Entry 7C06 (X-ray diffraction, 3.02 A resolution); this record covers chains A and B of the 3 polymer chains in the assembly.

== Chain A ==
Name: Splicing factor U2AF 23 kDa subunit
Organism: Schizosaccharomyces pombe 972h-
Reference sequence: Q09176 (U2AF1_SCHPO); residues 1-216 here = UniProt positions 1-216
Amino-acid sequence (216 residues; row label = number of the first residue in the row):
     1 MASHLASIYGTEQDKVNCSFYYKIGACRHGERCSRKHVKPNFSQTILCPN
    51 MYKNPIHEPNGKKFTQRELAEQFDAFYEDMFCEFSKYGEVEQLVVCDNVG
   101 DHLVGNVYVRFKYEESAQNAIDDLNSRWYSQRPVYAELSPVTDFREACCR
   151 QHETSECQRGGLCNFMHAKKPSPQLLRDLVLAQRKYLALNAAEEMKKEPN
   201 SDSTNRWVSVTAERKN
Not modelled in the structure: 1, 195-216
Ion coordination: Zn2+ site 1: Cys18, Cys27, Cys33, His37; Zn2+ site 2: Cys149, Cys157, Cys163, His167
UniProt features mapped onto this chain:
  - zinc finger: Glu12 to Pro40 (C3H1-type 1), Asp143 to Lys170 (C3H1-type 2)
From the paper describing this entry:
  - conformationally variable residues (order/disorder transition, side-chain flip): Leu5 to Lys15, Phe20, Arg28, Asn164, Phe165
  - binding site for the 6-nt RNA strand: Glu12, Lys15, Phe20, Cys27, Arg28, His29, Cys33, Ser34, Arg35, Arg145, Glu146, Cys148, Cys149, Arg150, Gln151, Arg159, Cys163, Asn164, Phe165
  - contacts within the chain: Arg28-His29 (hydrogen bond)
  - Zn2+ coordination: Cys27
  - specificity-determining residues: Cys27, Ser34, Cys149, Arg150, Cys163, Phe165
  - mutagenesis - S34F, S34Y: increased binding to 5'-UAAGGU
  - mutagenesis - S34F (Kd 0.77 uM), S34Y (Kd 0.63 uM): increased binding to 5'-UCAGGU
  - mutagenesis - H29A: decreased binding to the 6-nt RNA strand

== Chain B ==
Name: Splicing factor U2AF 59 kDa subunit
Organism: Schizosaccharomyces pombe 972h-
Reference sequence: P36629 (U2AF2_SCHPO); numbering as in UniProt (aligned over 93-161)
Amino-acid sequence (69 residues; numbered 93 to 161; the number before each row is that of its first residue):
    93 SSVGRSRSPPPSRERSVRSIEQELEQLRDVTPINQWKRKRSLWDIKPPGY
   143 ELVTADQAKMSGVFPLPGA
Not modelled in the structure: 93-105

== Interface between chain A and chain B ==
Contacting residue pairs (68):
  Asn50(A) - Pro159(B)
  Met51(A) - Trp135(B)  hydrophobic
  Glu78(A) - Trp128(B)
  Asp79(A) - Arg130(B)  salt bridge
  Asp79(A) - Ser133(B)  hydrogen bond
  Asp79(A) - Leu134(B)  hydrogen bond (side chain-backbone)
  Asp79(A) - Trp135(B)  hydrogen bond (backbone-side chain)
  Met80(A) - Trp135(B)  hydrophobic
  Cys82(A) - Ile125(B)  hydrophobic
  Cys82(A) - Trp128(B)  hydrophobic
  Cys82(A) - Arg130(B)
  Glu83(A) - Arg130(B)  salt bridge
  Glu83(A) - Trp135(B)
  Ser85(A) - Ile125(B)
  Asp101(A) - Pro159(B)
  Asp101(A) - Gly160(B)
  Val104(A) - Pro159(B)  hydrophobic
  Leu124(A) - Trp135(B)  hydrophobic
  Asn125(A) - Ala147(B)
  Asn125(A) - Lys151(B)  hydrogen bond (backbone-side chain)
  Ser126(A) - Ala147(B)
  Arg127(A) - Trp135(B)
  Arg127(A) - Asp136(B)  salt bridge
  Arg127(A) - Ala147(B)
  Trp128(A) - Trp135(B)
  Trp128(A) - Asp136(B)  hydrogen bond (backbone-backbone)
  Trp128(A) - Ile137(B)
  Trp128(A) - Lys138(B)
  Trp128(A) - Pro139(B)
  Trp128(A) - Tyr142(B)  hydrophobic
  Trp128(A) - Val145(B)
  Trp128(A) - Thr146(B)
  Trp128(A) - Ala147(B)
  Trp128(A) - Ala150(B)  hydrophobic
  Tyr129(A) - Leu134(B)
  Tyr129(A) - Trp135(B)  hydrophobic
  Ser130(A) - Leu134(B)  hydrogen bond (backbone-backbone)
  Gln131(A) - Ile137(B)  hydrogen bond (backbone-backbone)
  Gln131(A) - Lys138(B)
  Gln131(A) - Pro139(B)
  Gln131(A) - Phe156(B)
  Pro133(A) - Ala147(B)
  Pro133(A) - Lys151(B)
  Pro133(A) - Phe156(B)
  Val134(A) - Lys151(B)
  Tyr135(A) - Lys151(B)
  Tyr135(A) - Phe156(B)  hydrogen bond (side chain-backbone)
  Tyr135(A) - Leu158(B)  hydrophobic
  Asp178(A) - Trp128(B)
  Leu179(A) - Ile125(B)  hydrophobic
  Leu179(A) - Trp128(B)  hydrophobic
  Leu181(A) - Leu119(B)
  Leu181(A) - Val122(B)  hydrophobic
  Ala182(A) - Thr123(B)
  Ala182(A) - Pro124(B)
  Ala182(A) - Ile125(B)  hydrogen bond (backbone-backbone)
  Ala182(A) - Trp128(B)
  Arg184(A) - Glu115(B)
  Lys185(A) - Leu119(B)  hydrogen bond (side chain-backbone)
  Lys185(A) - Arg120(B)  hydrogen bond (side chain-backbone)
  Lys185(A) - Val122(B)  hydrogen bond (side chain-backbone)
  Lys185(A) - Pro124(B)
  Tyr186(A) - Ile125(B)  hydrophobic
  Tyr186(A) - Asn126(B)
  Ala188(A) - Ile112(B)
  Leu189(A) - Leu116(B)  hydrophobic
  Leu189(A) - Pro124(B)  hydrophobic
  Ala191(A) - Ile112(B)  hydrophobic
Interface residues without a listed pair, chain A (38 interface residues in all): Pro49, Ala75, Phe84, Arg132, Leu175, Gln183, Ala192
Interface residues without a listed pair, chain B (33 interface residues in all): Lys129, Arg132, Pro140, Asp148

== In short ==
The interface between chain A and chain B involves 38 residues on one side and 33 on the other; the contacts
include 12 hydrogen bonds and 3 salt bridges. Polar contacts include Asp79(A)-Arg130(B), Glu83(A)-Arg130(B)
and Arg127(A)-Asp136(B). From the paper: a binding site for the 6-nt RNA strand at Glu12(A), Lys15(A) and
Phe20(A) among others; S34F and S34Y of chain A increase binding to 5'-UAAGGU.
Chain A is Splicing factor U2AF 23 kDa subunit and chain B is Splicing factor U2AF 59 kDa subunit, both from
Schizosaccharomyces pombe 972h-; the structure, Crystal structure of yeast U2AF1 complex bound to 3' splice
site RNA, 5'-UAGGU, was determined by X-ray diffraction (same publication as 7C07 and 7C08).
